6NOS - chains A and B; structure by X-ray diffraction, 2.70 A resolution.

# Chain A (and B)
Protein: Programmed cell death 1 ligand 1
Source organism: Homo sapiens
Notes: chain B of this document is another copy of the same molecule, construct and numbering; everything in this record applies to it too
UniProtKB: Q9NZQ7 (PD1L1_HUMAN); numbering as in UniProt (aligned over 18-134)
Amino-acid sequence (127 residues; each row starts with the number of its first residue):
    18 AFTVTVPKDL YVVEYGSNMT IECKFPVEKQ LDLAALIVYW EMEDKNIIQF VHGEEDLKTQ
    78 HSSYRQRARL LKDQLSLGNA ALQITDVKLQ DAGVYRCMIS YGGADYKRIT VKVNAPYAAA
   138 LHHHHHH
Disordered / not traced: 143-144 (chain B: 144)
Differences from the reference sequence: engineered mutation T76 (Val in Q9NZQ7); expression tag (135-144)
Cystine bridges: C40-C114
Ligand contacts: KWA (1-[5-(3,5-dichlorophenyl)furan-2-yl]-N-methylmethanamine): I54, V55, Y56, M115, I116, S117, A121, D122, Y123
Curated features (UniProtKB/Swiss-Prot):
  - glycosylation: N35 (N-linked (GlcNAc...) asparagine)
Reported in the primary citation:
  - binding site for KWA: I54, Y56, M115, A121, Y123

# Chain A / chain B interface
Contacting residue pairs (18; chain A residue first):
  I54(A) - G120(B)
  I54(A) - A121(B)
  Y56(A) - A121(B)
  Y56(A) - D122(B)  hydrogen bond
  Y56(A) - Y123(B)  hydrophobic
  E58(A) - R113(B)  salt bridge
  E58(A) - Y123(B)  hydrogen bond
  R113(A) - E58(B)  salt bridge
  R113(A) - D61(B)  salt bridge
  R113(A) - R113(B)
  M115(A) - M115(B)  hydrophobic
  S117(A) - S117(B)  hydrogen bond
  G120(A) - I54(B)
  G120(A) - H69(B)
  A121(A) - I54(B)
  Y123(A) - Y56(B)  hydrogen bond
  Y123(A) - E58(B)  hydrogen bond
  R125(A) - D61(B)  salt bridge
Other interface residues (no listed pair), chain A (12 interface residues in all): D61, G119

# Overview
Chain A and chain B each contribute 12 residues to their interface, with 5 hydrogen bonds and 4 salt bridges.
Polar pairs include E58(A)-R113(B), R113(A)-D61(B) and R125(A)-D61(B). Ligands of chain A: compound KWA. The
paper reports a binding site for KWA at I54(A), Y56(A) and M115(A) among others.
Chain A and chain B are both Programmed cell death 1 ligand 1 (Homo sapiens); the structure, PD-L1 IgV domain
V76T with fragment, was determined by X-ray diffraction (same publication as 6NM7, 6NM8, 6NNV, 6NOJ and 6NP9).
